PDB entry 1Y0W | X-ray diffraction, 2.14 A resolution | chains A and D of the 4 polymer chains in the assembly

== Chain A ==
Name: Hemoglobin alpha chain
From: Homo sapiens
UniProt: P69905 (HBA_HUMAN); numbering as in UniProt (aligned over 1-141)
Sequence (141 residues; row label = number of the first residue in the row):
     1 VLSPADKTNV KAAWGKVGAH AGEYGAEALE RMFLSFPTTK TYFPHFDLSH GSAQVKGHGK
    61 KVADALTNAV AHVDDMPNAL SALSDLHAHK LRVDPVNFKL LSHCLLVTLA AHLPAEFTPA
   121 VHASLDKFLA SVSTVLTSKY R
UniProt features mapped onto this chain:
  - site: K61 (Not glycated)
  - natural variant: D6 (A6D: In J-Toronto; this construct carries the variant), A13 (A13D: In J-Paris 1/J-Aljezur), E27 (A27E: In Shenyang; this construct carries the variant), K61 (K61N: In Zambia; deletion: In Clinic), D64 (A64D: In Pontoise; this construct carries the variant), D75 (D75A: In Lille; D75G: In Chapel Hill; D75N: In G-Pest), A111 (A111D: In Petah Tikva)
Metal / ion sites: heme Fe near H87 (its only coordinating residue here)
Residues lining bound ligands: heme (HEM): M32, T39, Y42, F43, H45, F46, H58, K61, V62, A65, L66, L83, L86, H87, L91, V93, N97, F98, L101, L105, V132, L136

== Chain D ==
Name: Hemoglobin beta chain
From: Homo sapiens
UniProt: P68871 (HBB_HUMAN); residue numbers follow UniProt; this construct covers 1-146
Sequence (146 residues; numbered 1 to 146; the number before each row is that of its first residue):
     1 MHLTPEEKSA VTALWGKVNV DEVGGEALGR LLVVYPWTQR FFESFGDLST PDAVMGNPKV
    61 KAHGKKVLGA FSDGLAHLDN LKGTFATLSE LHCDKLHVDP ENFRLLGNVL VCVLAHHFGK
   121 EFTPPVQAAY QKVVAGVANA LAHKYH
Construct notes: engineered mutation M1 (Val in P68871)
UniProt features mapped onto this chain:
  - natural variant: L3 (H3L: In Graz; this construct carries the variant), E7 (E7A: In G-Makassar; E7K: In Hb C; E7Q: In Machida; E7V: In SKCA), K8 (E8K: In G-Siriraj; this construct carries the variant), V11 (A11V: In Iraq-Halabja; this construct carries the variant), G16 (W16G: In Randwick; this construct carries the variant), V23 (E23V: In D-Granada; this construct carries the variant), G24 (V24G: In Miyashiro; this construct carries the variant), G25 (G25D: In Moscva; G25R: In Riverdale-Bronx; G25V: In Savannah), L32 (L32P: In Yokohama), V33 (L33V: In Muscat; this construct carries the variant), R40 (Q40R: In Tianshui; this construct carries the variant), F42 (F42Y: In Mequon; deletion: In Bruxelles), 11 further natural variant entries in UniProt
Metal / ion sites: heme Fe near H92 (its only coordinating residue here)
Residues lining bound ligands: heme (HEM): L31, T38, F41, F42, F45, H63, K66, V67, A70, F71, F85, L88, L91, H92, L96, V98, N102, F103, L106, V137, L141

== How chain A and chain D interact ==
Residue-residue contacts (25):
  P37(A) - H146(D)
  T38(A) - P100(D)
  K40(A) - H146(D)  hydrogen bond (side chain-backbone)
  T41(A) - H97(D)
  T41(A) - D99(D)
  Y42(A) - R40(D)
  Y42(A) - D99(D)  hydrogen bond
  P44(A) - H97(D)
  L91(A) - R40(D)  hydrogen bond (backbone-side chain)
  R92(A) - W37(D)
  R92(A) - R40(D)  hydrogen bond (backbone-side chain)
  R92(A) - E43(D)  salt bridge
  D94(A) - W37(D)  hydrogen bond
  D94(A) - D99(D)
  D94(A) - E101(D)
  D94(A) - L105(D)
  P95(A) - W37(D)
  V96(A) - E101(D)
  N97(A) - D99(D)
  Y140(A) - P36(D)
  Y140(A) - W37(D)  hydrophobic
  R141(A) - V34(D)  hydrogen bond (side chain-backbone)
  R141(A) - Y35(D)
  R141(A) - P36(D)
  R141(A) - W37(D)
Other interface residues (no listed pair), chain D (15 interface residues in all): Q39, V98, Y145

== In short ==
Chain A and chain D form an interface of 14 and 15 residues respectively, with 6 hydrogen bonds and 1 salt
bridge. Polar pairs include R92(A)-E43(D), K40(A)-H146(D) and Y42(A)-D99(D). Ligands of chain A: heme. Ligands
of chain D: heme.
Chain A is Hemoglobin alpha chain and chain D is Hemoglobin beta chain, both from Homo sapiens; the structure,
T-to-THigh quaternary Transitions in Human Hemoglobin: betaV1M deoxy low-salt (10 test sets), was determined
by X-ray diffraction together with 1XXT, 1XY0, 1XZ5, 1XZ7, 1XZU, 1XZV and 45 further entries from the same
study.
